Entry 8D2N (electron microscopy, 2.88 A resolution); this record covers chains A and B of the 4 polymer chains in the assembly.

# Chain A
Molecule: CRISPR-associated endonuclease, Csn1 family
From: Acidothermus cellulolyticus 11B
UniProtKB: A0LWB3 (A0LWB3_ACIC1); numbering as in UniProt (aligned over 1-1138)
Amino-acid sequence (1138 residues; each row starts with the number of its first residue):
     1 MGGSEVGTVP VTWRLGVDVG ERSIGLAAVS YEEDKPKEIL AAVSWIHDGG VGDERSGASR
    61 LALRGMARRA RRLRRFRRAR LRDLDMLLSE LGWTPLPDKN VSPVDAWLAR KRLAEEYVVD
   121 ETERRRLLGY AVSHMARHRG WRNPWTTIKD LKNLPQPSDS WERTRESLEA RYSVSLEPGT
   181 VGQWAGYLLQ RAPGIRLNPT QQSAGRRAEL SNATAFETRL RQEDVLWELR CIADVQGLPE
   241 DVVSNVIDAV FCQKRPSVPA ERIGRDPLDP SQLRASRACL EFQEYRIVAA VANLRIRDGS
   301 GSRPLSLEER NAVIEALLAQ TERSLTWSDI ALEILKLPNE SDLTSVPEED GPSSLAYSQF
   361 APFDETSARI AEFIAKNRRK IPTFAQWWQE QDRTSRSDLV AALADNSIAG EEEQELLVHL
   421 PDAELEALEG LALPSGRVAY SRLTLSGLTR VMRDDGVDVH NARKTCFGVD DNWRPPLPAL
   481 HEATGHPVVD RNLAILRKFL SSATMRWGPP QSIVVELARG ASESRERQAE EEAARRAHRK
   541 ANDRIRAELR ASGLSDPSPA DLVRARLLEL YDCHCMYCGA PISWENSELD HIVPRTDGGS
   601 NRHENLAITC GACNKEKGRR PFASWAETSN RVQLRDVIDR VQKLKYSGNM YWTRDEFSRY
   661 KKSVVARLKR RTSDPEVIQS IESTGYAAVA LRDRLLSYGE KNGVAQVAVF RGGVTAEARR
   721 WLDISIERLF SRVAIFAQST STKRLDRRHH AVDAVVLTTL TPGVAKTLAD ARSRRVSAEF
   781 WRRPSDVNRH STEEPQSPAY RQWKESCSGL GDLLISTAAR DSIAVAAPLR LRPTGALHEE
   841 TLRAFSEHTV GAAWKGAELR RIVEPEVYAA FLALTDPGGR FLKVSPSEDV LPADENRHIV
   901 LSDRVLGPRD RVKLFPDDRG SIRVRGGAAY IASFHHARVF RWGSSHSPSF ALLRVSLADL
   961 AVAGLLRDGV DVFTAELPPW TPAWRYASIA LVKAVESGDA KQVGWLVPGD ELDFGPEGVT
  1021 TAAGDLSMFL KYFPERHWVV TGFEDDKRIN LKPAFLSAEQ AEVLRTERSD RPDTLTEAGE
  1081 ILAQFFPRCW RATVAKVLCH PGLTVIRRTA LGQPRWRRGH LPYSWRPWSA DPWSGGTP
Unresolved in the structure: 1-6, 204-209, 411-415, 779-790, 1135-1138
Ion coordination: Mg2+ near Asp18 (its only coordinating residue here)
What the authors report for this chain:
  - binding site for the 11-nt DNA strand: Arg55
  - conformationally variable residues (side-chain flip): Glu516
  - mutagenesis - R55W: decreased catalytic activity
  - mutagenesis - R55Y: unchanged catalytic activity
  - mutagenesis - R55A: abolished catalytic activity
  - mutagenesis - H750N: unchanged catalytic activity on Mn2+
  - mutagenesis - H750N: abolished growth
  - mutagenesis - V709A/H750N: increased growth in response to Mn2+
  - mutagenesis - H750D: decreased catalytic activity on Mg2+
  - mutagenesis - H750D: decreased catalytic activity on Mn2+

# Chain B
Molecule: Single guide RNA
From: Acidothermus cellulolyticus 11B
Sequence (106 nucleotides; numbered 1 to 106; the number before each row is that of its first residue):
     1 GGUAGGAUGG CAAGAUCCUG GUAUGCUGGG GAGCCUGAAA AGGCUACCUA GCAAGACCCC
    61 UUCGUGGGGU CGCAUUCUUC ACCCCCUCGC AGCAGCGAGG GGGUUC
Unresolved in the structure: 1-9, 91-94, 106

# How chain A and chain B interact
Contacting residue pairs (186; chain A residue first):
  His47(A) - U76(B)  base contact
  Asp48(A) - U76(B)  hydrogen bond to the base
  Ser59(A) - C17(B)  hydrogen bond to the phosphate
  Arg60(A) - A74(B)  salt bridge to the phosphate
  Arg60(A) - U75(B)  phosphate contact
  Leu61(A) - C17(B)  phosphate contact
  Leu61(A) - C18(B)  phosphate contact
  Leu61(A) - A74(B)  sugar contact
  Ala62(A) - C17(B)  sugar contact
  Arg64(A) - G72(B)  salt bridge to the phosphate
  Arg64(A) - C73(B)  salt bridge to the phosphate
  Arg64(A) - A74(B)  hydrogen bond to the base
  Gly65(A) - C18(B)  phosphate contact
  Ala67(A) - C73(B)  base contact
  Arg68(A) - C18(B)  salt bridge to the phosphate
  Arg68(A) - U19(B)  salt bridge to the phosphate
  Arg68(A) - G72(B)  phosphate contact
  Arg69(A) - C18(B)  salt bridge to the phosphate
  Arg69(A) - U19(B)  salt bridge to the phosphate
  Arg71(A) - A53(B)  phosphate contact
  Arg71(A) - G72(B)  salt bridge to the phosphate
  Arg71(A) - C73(B)  salt bridge to the phosphate
  Arg72(A) - G20(B)  salt bridge to the phosphate
  Arg72(A) - C71(B)  salt bridge to the phosphate
  Leu73(A) - G21(B)  base contact
  Leu73(A) - U22(B)  phosphate contact
  Arg74(A) - C52(B)  base contact
  Arg74(A) - A53(B)  salt bridge to the phosphate
  Arg75(A) - U70(B)  salt bridge to the phosphate
  Arg75(A) - C71(B)  salt bridge to the phosphate
  Phe76(A) - G20(B)  phosphate contact
  Phe76(A) - G21(B)  phosphate contact
  Phe76(A) - U70(B)  phosphate contact
  Arg78(A) - G51(B)  salt bridge to the phosphate
  Arg78(A) - C52(B)  salt bridge to the phosphate
  Arg80(A) - U22(B)  salt bridge to the phosphate
  Arg82(A) - G68(B)  salt bridge to the phosphate
  Arg82(A) - G69(B)  salt bridge to the phosphate
  Leu96(A) - C48(B)  sugar contact
  Asp98(A) - G29(B)  hydrogen bond to the base
  Asp98(A) - U49(B)  hydrogen bond to the sugar
  Lys99(A) - G29(B)  sugar contact
  Lys99(A) - G30(B)  sugar contact
  Asn100(A) - G30(B)  hydrogen bond to the sugar
  Val101(A) - G30(B)  sugar contact
  Val101(A) - G31(B)  sugar contact
  Ser102(A) - A32(B)  sugar contact
  Pro103(A) - G30(B)  base contact
  Pro103(A) - G31(B)  phosphate contact
  Pro103(A) - A32(B)  base contact
  Pro103(A) - C47(B)  hydrogen bond to the sugar
  Pro103(A) - C48(B)  sugar contact
  Trp107(A) - C47(B)  hydrogen bond to the phosphate
  Trp107(A) - C48(B)  phosphate contact
  His134(A) - C48(B)  salt bridge to the phosphate
  His134(A) - U49(B)  phosphate contact
  Arg137(A) - U49(B)  phosphate contact
  Arg137(A) - A50(B)  salt bridge to the phosphate
  His138(A) - A23(B)  phosphate contact
  His138(A) - C48(B)  salt bridge to the phosphate
  His138(A) - U49(B)  salt bridge to the phosphate
  Arg139(A) - G21(B)  hydrogen bond to the phosphate
  Arg139(A) - U22(B)  salt bridge to the phosphate
  Arg139(A) - A23(B)  phosphate contact
  Gly140(A) - U22(B)  sugar contact
  Gly140(A) - A23(B)  hydrogen bond to the phosphate
  Trp141(A) - G20(B)  base contact
  Trp141(A) - G21(B)  hydrogen bond to the base
  Trp141(A) - U22(B)  sugar contact
  Pro144(A) - G20(B)  sugar contact
  Leu189(A) - A46(B)  sugar contact
  Pro193(A) - G33(B)  sugar contact
  Gly194(A) - U45(B)  hydrogen bond to the sugar
  Gly194(A) - A46(B)  sugar contact
  Ile195(A) - A46(B)  hydrogen bond to the sugar
  Arg196(A) - U24(B)  hydrogen bond to the phosphate
  Arg196(A) - G25(B)  salt bridge to the phosphate
  Arg196(A) - A46(B)  sugar contact
  Arg196(A) - C47(B)  salt bridge to the phosphate
  Leu197(A) - C47(B)  hydrogen bond to the phosphate
  Asn198(A) - A23(B)  phosphate contact
  Asn198(A) - U24(B)  phosphate contact
  Thr200(A) - U24(B)  hydrogen bond to the sugar
  Gln201(A) - U24(B)  sugar contact
  Arg219(A) - G21(B)  base contact
  Arg219(A) - U22(B)  sugar contact
  Gln253(A) - G20(B)  sugar contact
  Gln253(A) - G21(B)  phosphate contact
  Lys254(A) - G20(B)  hydrogen bond to the sugar
  Lys254(A) - G21(B)  hydrogen bond to the phosphate
  Pro256(A) - U19(B)  sugar contact
  Pro256(A) - G20(B)  sugar contact
  Ser257(A) - U19(B)  hydrogen bond to the sugar
  Pro259(A) - C18(B)  sugar contact
  Arg262(A) - C17(B)  hydrogen bond to the sugar
  Arg262(A) - C18(B)  hydrogen bond to the sugar
  Arg277(A) - G10(B)  salt bridge to the phosphate
  Phe282(A) - G10(B)  phosphate contact
  Arg286(A) - G10(B)  salt bridge to the phosphate
  Glu348(A) - G10(B)  hydrogen bond to the sugar
  His481(A) - G100(B)  hydrogen bond to the sugar
  His481(A) - G101(B)  sugar contact
  Gly485(A) - U16(B)  hydrogen bond to the sugar
  His486(A) - A15(B)  base contact
  His486(A) - U16(B)  hydrogen bond to the sugar
  Pro487(A) - U16(B)  phosphate contact
  Arg491(A) - U75(B)  salt bridge to the phosphate
  Arg491(A) - U76(B)  hydrogen bond to the phosphate
  Ala494(A) - U76(B)  phosphate contact
  Ala494(A) - G102(B)  phosphate contact
  Arg497(A) - G101(B)  salt bridge to the phosphate
  Arg497(A) - G102(B)  salt bridge to the phosphate
  Lys498(A) - C77(B)  base contact
  Lys498(A) - G102(B)  salt bridge to the phosphate
  Lys498(A) - G103(B)  phosphate contact
  Ser501(A) - G102(B)  hydrogen bond to the sugar
  Ser502(A) - G103(B)  hydrogen bond to the phosphate
  Ser502(A) - U104(B)  sugar contact
  Met505(A) - G102(B)  sugar contact
  Met505(A) - U104(B)  base contact
  Arg506(A) - U104(B)  hydrogen bond to the phosphate
  Arg506(A) - U105(B)  salt bridge to the phosphate
  Ser522(A) - A15(B)  sugar contact
  Glu523(A) - A15(B)  sugar contact
  Ser524(A) - A15(B)  phosphate contact
  Ser524(A) - U16(B)  hydrogen bond to the phosphate
  Pro828(A) - U76(B)  base contact
  Leu829(A) - U76(B)  hydrogen bond to the sugar
  Leu829(A) - C77(B)  sugar contact
  Arg830(A) - A74(B)  salt bridge to the phosphate
  Arg830(A) - U75(B)  salt bridge to the phosphate
  Arg830(A) - U76(B)  hydrogen bond to the sugar
  Leu831(A) - C77(B)  phosphate contact
  Leu831(A) - U78(B)  sugar contact
  Arg832(A) - U75(B)  base contact
  Arg832(A) - U76(B)  salt bridge to the phosphate
  Arg832(A) - C77(B)  salt bridge to the phosphate
  Arg832(A) - U78(B)  sugar contact
  Pro833(A) - U78(B)  sugar contact
  Thr834(A) - C73(B)  sugar contact
  Thr834(A) - A74(B)  phosphate contact
  Gly835(A) - A53(B)  hydrogen bond to the base
  Gly835(A) - C73(B)  sugar contact
  Gly835(A) - A74(B)  phosphate contact
  Ala836(A) - A53(B)  base contact
  Ala836(A) - C73(B)  base contact
  Leu837(A) - A53(B)  hydrogen bond to the base
  Leu837(A) - A54(B)  base contact
  His838(A) - A53(B)  hydrogen bond to the sugar
  Thr841(A) - C26(B)  sugar contact
  Leu842(A) - C26(B)  hydrogen bond to the sugar
  Leu842(A) - U27(B)  sugar contact
  Leu842(A) - G51(B)  base contact
  Arg843(A) - U27(B)  sugar contact
  Ala844(A) - U27(B)  sugar contact
  Ala844(A) - G28(B)  phosphate contact
  Val924(A) - A54(B)  sugar contact
  Arg925(A) - G51(B)  sugar contact
  Arg925(A) - C52(B)  hydrogen bond to the sugar
  Arg925(A) - A53(B)  hydrogen bond to the sugar
  Arg925(A) - A54(B)  salt bridge to the phosphate
  Gly926(A) - U27(B)  sugar contact
  Ala961(A) - A54(B)  base contact
  Gly969(A) - U79(B)  sugar contact
  Val970(A) - U78(B)  base contact
  Val970(A) - U79(B)  sugar contact
  Asp971(A) - U78(B)  hydrogen bond to the base
  Asp971(A) - U79(B)  base contact
  Val972(A) - U78(B)  hydrogen bond to the base
  Phe973(A) - U78(B)  base contact
  Thr1109(A) - U104(B)  phosphate contact
  Thr1109(A) - U105(B)  hydrogen bond to the phosphate
  Ala1110(A) - G103(B)  phosphate contact
  Leu1111(A) - U104(B)  phosphate contact
  Leu1111(A) - U105(B)  phosphate contact
  Gln1113(A) - U105(B)  phosphate contact
  Pro1114(A) - U105(B)  sugar contact
  Arg1115(A) - C77(B)  hydrogen bond to the base
  Arg1115(A) - U104(B)  salt bridge to the phosphate
  Arg1115(A) - U105(B)  base contact
  Trp1116(A) - U105(B)  hydrogen bond to the base
  Arg1117(A) - U105(B)  hydrogen bond to the base
  His1120(A) - C80(B)  hydrogen bond to the base
  His1120(A) - A81(B)  stacking on the base
  Leu1121(A) - C77(B)  sugar contact
  Pro1122(A) - C77(B)  sugar contact
Interface residues without a listed pair, chain A (121 interface residues in all): Leu63, Arg77, Leu81, Pro97, Val104, Ser133, Arg142, Trp145, Gln190, Cys252, Arg255, Pro347, Glu840, Gly927, Leu966, Trp1005
Interface residues without a listed pair, chain B (53 interface residues in all): C11, G14, C85

# In short
The interface between chain A and chain B involves 121 residues on one side and 53 on the other, with 45
hydrogen bonds, 39 salt bridges and 1 aromatic stacking contact. Among the polar pairs are Asp48(A)-U76(B),
Arg64(A)-A74(B) and Asp98(A)-G29(B). From the paper: a binding site for the 11-nt DNA strand at Arg55(A); R55W
of chain A reduces catalytic activity; 6 substitutions were tested in all.
Here chain A is CRISPR-associated endonuclease, Csn1 family and chain B is Single guide RNA, both from
Acidothermus cellulolyticus 11B. Entry 8D2N (Structure of Acidothermus cellulolyticus Cas9 ternary complex
(Pre-cleavage)) was determined by electron microscopy (same publication as 8D2K, 8D2L, 8D2O, 8D2P and 8D2Q).
